PDB entry 1OEX | X-ray diffraction, 1.10 A resolution | chains A and B

[Chain A]
Name: Endothiapepsin
Organism: Cryphonectria parasitica
Notes: EC 3.4.23.22
UniProt: P11838 (CARP_CRYPA); aligned to UniProt positions 90-418 over residues 1-329 (the alignment contains insertions or deletions, so no single offset holds)
Sequence (329 residues; numbered 1 to 329; the number before each row is that of its first residue):
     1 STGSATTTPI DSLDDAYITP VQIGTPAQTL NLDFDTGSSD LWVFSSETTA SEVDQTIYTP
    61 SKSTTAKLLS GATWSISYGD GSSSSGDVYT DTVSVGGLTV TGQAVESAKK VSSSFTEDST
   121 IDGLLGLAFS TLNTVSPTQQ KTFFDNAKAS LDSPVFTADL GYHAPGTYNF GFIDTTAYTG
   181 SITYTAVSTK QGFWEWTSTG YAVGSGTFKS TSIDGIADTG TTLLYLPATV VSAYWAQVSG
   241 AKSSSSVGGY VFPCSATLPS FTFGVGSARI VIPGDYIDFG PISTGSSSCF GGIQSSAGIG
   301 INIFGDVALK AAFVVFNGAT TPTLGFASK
Disulfides: Cys-254/Cys-289
Modified residues: Asp-54 ((3-amino-2,5-dioxo-1-pyrrolidinyl)acetic acid; SUI)
UniProt features mapped onto this chain:
  - active site: Asp-35

[Chain B]
Name: Inhibitor H261
Sequence (8 residues; each row starts with the number of its first residue):
   400 XHPFAXIH
Modified residues: BOC (tert-butyl hydrogen carbonate) at position 400; LOV (5-amino-4-hydroxy-2-isopropyl-7-methyl-octanoic acid) at position 405

[How chain A and chain B interact]
Contacting residue pairs (44):
  Ile-10(A) with Phe-403(B), hydrophobic
  Leu-13(A) with BOC_400(B); His-401(B)
  Asp-15(A) with His-401(B), hydrogen bond (side chain-backbone); Pro-402(B); Phe-403(B)
  Ala-16(A) with Phe-403(B), hydrophobic
  Asp-33(A) with LOV_405(B)
  Asp-35(A) with LOV_405(B)
  Gly-37(A) with LOV_405(B); Ile-406(B), hydrogen bond (backbone-backbone)
  Ile-76(A) with Ile-406(B), hydrophobic
  Ser-77(A) with Ile-406(B); His-407(B), hydrogen bond (backbone-backbone)
  Tyr-78(A) with Ala-404(B); LOV_405(B); His-407(B)
  Gly-79(A) with Ala-404(B), hydrogen bond (backbone-backbone); LOV_405(B), hydrogen bond (backbone-backbone)
  Asp-80(A) with Phe-403(B); Ala-404(B), hydrogen bond (side chain-backbone); LOV_405(B)
  Ser-82(A) with LOV_405(B)
  Asp-118(A) with Phe-403(B)
  Ile-121(A) with Phe-403(B), hydrophobic
  Leu-124(A) with LOV_405(B)
  Leu-132(A) with Ile-406(B)
  Thr-134(A) with Ile-406(B)
  Phe-193(A) with LOV_405(B); Ile-406(B), hydrophobic
  Ile-216(A) with LOV_405(B)
  Asp-218(A) with LOV_405(B)
  Gly-220(A) with Phe-403(B); LOV_405(B), hydrogen bond (backbone-backbone)
  Thr-221(A) with Phe-403(B); Ala-404(B); LOV_405(B)
  Thr-222(A) with Pro-402(B); Phe-403(B), hydrogen bond (side chain-backbone)
  Phe-279(A) with BOC_400(B)
  Gly-280(A) with BOC_400(B)
  Pro-281(A) with BOC_400(B)
  Ile-282(A) with BOC_400(B)
  Phe-290(A) with BOC_400(B)
Other interface residues (no listed pair), chain A (34 interface residues in all): Ser-38, Phe-115, Leu-223, Ile-301, Ile-303

[In short]
34 residues of chain A face 8 of chain B across their interface; the contacts include 8 hydrogen bonds. Among
the polar pairs are Asp-15(A)/His-401(B), Asp-80(A)/Ala-404(B) and Thr-222(A)/Phe-403(B). From UniProt:
active-site residue Asp-35(A) on chain A.
Here chain A is Endothiapepsin (Cryphonectria parasitica) and chain B is Inhibitor H261. Entry 1OEX (Atomic
Resolution Structure of Endothiapepsin in Complex with a Hydroxyethylene Transition State Analogue Inhibitor
H261) was determined by X-ray diffraction together with 1OEW from the same study.
